6W1X - chains H and J of the 12 polymer chains in the assembly; structure by electron microscopy, 3.90 A resolution.

Chain H:
Protein: CRISPR-associated protein Csy3
Source organism: Pseudomonas aeruginosa
UniProtKB: A0A444M080 (A0A444M080_PSEAI); residues 21-361 here correspond to UniProt positions 2-342 (UniProt number = residue number - 19)
Sequence (360 residues; numbered 2 to 361; the number before each row is that of its first residue):
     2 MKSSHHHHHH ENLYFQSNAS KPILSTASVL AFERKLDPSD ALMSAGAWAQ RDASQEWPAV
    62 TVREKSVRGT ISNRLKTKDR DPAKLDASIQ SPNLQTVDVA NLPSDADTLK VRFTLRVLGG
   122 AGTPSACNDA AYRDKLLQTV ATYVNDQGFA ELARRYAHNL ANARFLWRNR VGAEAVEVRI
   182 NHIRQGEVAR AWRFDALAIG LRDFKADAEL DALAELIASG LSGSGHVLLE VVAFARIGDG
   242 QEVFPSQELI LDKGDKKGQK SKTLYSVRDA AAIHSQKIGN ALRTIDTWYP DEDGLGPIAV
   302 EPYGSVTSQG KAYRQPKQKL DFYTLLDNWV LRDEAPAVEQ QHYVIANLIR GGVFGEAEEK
Disordered / not traced: 2-24, 358-361
Construct notes: expression tag (2-20)

Chain J:
Protein: anti-CRISPR AcrIF9
Source organism: Proteus penneri
UniProtKB: C0AVY5 (C0AVY5_9GAMM); residues 1-68 here = UniProt positions 1-68
Sequence (68 residues; row label = number of the first residue in the row):
     1 MKSTYIIKEV QNINSDREGV KVETTSLTSA KRIASKNQFF HGTVLRIESE SGNWLAYKED
    61 GKRWIECE
Disordered / not traced: 1-2, 67-68
From the paper describing this entry:
  - binding site for the 60-nt RNA strand: Gln-11

How chain H and chain J interact:
Pairs across the interface (40):
  Thr-71(H) with Gln-11(J), hydrogen bond (backbone-side chain)
  Ile-72(H) with Gln-11(J); Arg-17(J); Phe-40(J), hydrophobic; Thr-43(J)
  Asn-74(H) with Gln-11(J); Phe-40(J); Thr-43(J)
  Arg-75(H) with Phe-40(J); His-41(J), hydrogen bond (backbone-backbone)
  Leu-76(H) with Phe-39(J), hydrophobic; Phe-40(J), hydrophobic; His-41(J), hydrogen bond (backbone-side chain)
  Lys-77(H) with Phe-39(J), hydrogen bond (backbone-backbone); His-41(J)
  Thr-78(H) with Gln-38(J), hydrogen bond (side chain-backbone)
  Lys-85(H) with Phe-39(J)
  Leu-86(H) with Phe-39(J), hydrophobic
  Ser-89(H) with Arg-17(J), hydrogen bond (backbone-side chain)
  Ser-92(H) with Arg-17(J), hydrogen bond (backbone-side chain); Glu-18(J)
  Pro-93(H) with Arg-17(J), hydrogen bond (backbone-side chain)
  Asn-94(H) with Val-10(J); Gln-11(J), hydrogen bond; Ser-15(J), hydrogen bond
  Leu-95(H) with Ser-15(J), hydrogen bond (backbone-side chain); Asp-16(J), hydrogen bond (backbone-backbone)
  Gln-96(H) with Asn-12(J), hydrogen bond; Asn-14(J); Ser-15(J), hydrogen bond
  Lys-254(H) with Ile-13(J); Asn-14(J); Tyr-57(J)
  Gly-255(H) with Trp-54(J)
  Asp-256(H) with Trp-54(J)
  Lys-257(H) with Trp-54(J)
  Lys-258(H) with Asp-16(J); Trp-54(J)
  Lys-261(H) with Asn-14(J), hydrogen bond (backbone-side chain)
  Ser-262(H) with Asn-14(J), hydrogen bond (side chain-backbone)
Also at the interface, not in a pair above, chain H (24 interface residues in all): Ser-73, Gln-260
Also at the interface, not in a pair above, chain J (17 interface residues in all): Gly-42
From the paper, about this interface:
  - residue pairs: Ser-89(H)/Arg-17(J) (hydrogen bond)
  - interface residues, chain H: Asn-94(H), Gln-96(H)
  - interface residues, chain J: Gln-11(J), His-41(J)

Overview:
24 residues of chain H face 17 of chain J across their interface, with 16 hydrogen bonds. Among the polar
pairs are Thr-71(H)/Gln-11(J), Leu-76(H)/His-41(J) and Thr-78(H)/Gln-38(J). The authors report a hydrogen bond
between Ser-89(H) and Arg-17(J). The paper reports a binding site for the 60-nt RNA strand at Gln-11(J);
interface residues Asn-94(H), Gln-96(H) and Gln-11(J) among others.
Chain H is CRISPR-associated protein Csy3 (Pseudomonas aeruginosa) and chain J is anti-CRISPR AcrIF9 (Proteus
penneri); the structure, Cryo-EM structure of anti-CRISPR AcrIF9, bound to the type I-F crRNA-guided CRISPR
surveillance complex, was determined by electron microscopy, deposited together with 6WHI.
